Entry 8ZRY (electron microscopy, 2.23 A resolution); this record covers chains A and E of the 6 polymer chains in the assembly.

Chain A (and E):
Molecule: Enoyl-CoA hydratase, mitochondrial
Source organism: Homo sapiens
Notes: EC 4.2.1.17, 5.3.3.8; chain E of this document is another copy of the same molecule, construct and numbering; everything in this record applies to it too
Reference sequence: P30084 (ECHM_HUMAN); residues 28-290 here = UniProt positions 28-290
Chain sequence (263 residues; each row starts with the number of its first residue):
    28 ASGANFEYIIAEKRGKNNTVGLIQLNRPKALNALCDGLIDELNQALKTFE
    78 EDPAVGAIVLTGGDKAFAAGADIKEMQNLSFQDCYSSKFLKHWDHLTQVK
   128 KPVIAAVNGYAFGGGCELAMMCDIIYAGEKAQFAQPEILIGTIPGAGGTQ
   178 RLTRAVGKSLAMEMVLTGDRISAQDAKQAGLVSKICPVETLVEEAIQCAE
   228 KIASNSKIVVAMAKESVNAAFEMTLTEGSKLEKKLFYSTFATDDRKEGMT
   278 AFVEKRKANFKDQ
Not modelled in the structure: 28-30
UniProt features mapped onto this chain:
  - binding site (substrate): Ala98 to Lys101, Gly141
  - site: Glu164 (Important for catalytic activity)
  - modified residue: Thr46 (Phosphothreonine), Lys101 (N6-acetyllysine), Ser114 (Phosphoserine), Lys115 (N6-acetyllysine), Lys118 (N6-acetyllysine), Lys204 (N6-succinyllysine), Lys211 (N6-acetyllysine)
  - natural variant: Phe33 (F33S: In ECHS1D), Arg54 (R54H: In ECHS1D), Asn59 (N59S: In ECHS1D), Ile66 (I66T: In ECHS1D), Glu77 (E77Q: In ECHS1D), Gly90 (G90R: In ECHS1D; uncertain significance), Ala132 (A132T: In ECHS1D), Ala138 (A138V: In ECHS1D), Asp150 (D150G: In ECHS1D), Ala158 (A158D: In ECHS1D), Gln159 (Q159R: In ECHS1D), Gly195 (G195S: In ECHS1D), 3 further natural variant entries in UniProt
Residues lining bound ligands: crotonoyl-CoA (A1D88; S-[2-[3-[[(2R)-4-[[[(2R,3S,4R,5R)-5-(6-aminopurin-9-yl)-4-oxidanyl-3-phosphonooxy-oxolan-2-yl]methoxy-oxidanyl-phosphoryl]oxy-oxidanyl-phosphoryl]oxy-3,3-dimethyl-2-oxidanyl-butanoyl]amino]propanoylamino]ethyl] (E)-but-2-enethioate): Lys56, Ala57, Leu58, Ala60, Ala96, Gly97, Ala98, Asp99, Ile100, Lys101, Met103, Leu117, Trp120, Tyr137, Phe139, Gly140, Gly141, Glu144, Pro163, Glu164, Ile167, Gly172, Ala173, Arg197
From the paper describing this entry:
  - binding site for crotonoyl-CoA: Lys56, Ala96, Ala98, Ile100, Lys101, Leu117, Trp120, Gly141, Arg197, Phe263, Lys282
  - mutagenesis - K56A, A98G, I100A, K101A, L117A/W120A/F263A, K282A: abolished binding to crotonoyl-CoA
  - mutagenesis - K56A, A98G, L117A/W120A/F263A: decreased catalytic activity on crotonoyl-CoA
  - mutagenesis - K101A, K101Q, K282A, K282Q: increased catalytic activity on crotonoyl-CoA
  - disease-associated variants - N59S, A98T, Q159R (Kd 59.7uM): decreased binding to crotonoyl-CoA
  - disease-associated variants - Q104E, G195S: abolished binding to crotonoyl-CoA
  - disease-associated variants - N59S, V82L, A98T, Q104E, A138V, G155S, Q159R, G195S: decreased catalytic activity on crotonoyl-CoA
  - disease-associated variants - V82L, G155S: unchanged binding to crotonoyl-CoA

How chain A and chain E interact:
Residue-residue contacts (25; chain A residue first):
  Phe108(A) - Ile235(E)  hydrophobic
  Phe108(A) - Met239(E)  hydrophobic
  Phe108(A) - Ser265(E)
  Gln109(A) - Ala268(E)  hydrogen bond (side chain-backbone)
  Gln109(A) - Thr269(E)
  Gln109(A) - Asp270(E)
  Gln109(A) - Gln290(E)  hydrogen bond (side chain-backbone)
  Tyr112(A) - Ile235(E)  hydrophobic
  Tyr112(A) - Met239(E)
  Tyr112(A) - Glu242(E)  hydrogen bond
  Ser113(A) - Ile235(E)
  Lys115(A) - Lys127(E)
  Lys115(A) - Glu242(E)  salt bridge
  Lys127(A) - Lys115(E)
  Ile235(A) - Phe108(E)  hydrophobic
  Ile235(A) - Tyr112(E)  hydrophobic
  Ala238(A) - Tyr112(E)
  Met239(A) - Phe108(E)  hydrophobic
  Met239(A) - Tyr112(E)  hydrogen bond (backbone-side chain)
  Glu242(A) - Tyr112(E)  hydrogen bond
  Glu242(A) - Lys115(E)  salt bridge
  Ser265(A) - Phe108(E)
  Ala268(A) - Gln109(E)  hydrogen bond (backbone-side chain)
  Thr269(A) - Gln109(E)
  Gln290(A) - Gln109(E)  hydrogen bond (backbone-side chain)
Also at the interface, not in a pair above, chain A (15 interface residues in all): Asp270
Also at the interface, not in a pair above, chain E (15 interface residues in all): Ser113, Leu262

Summary:
The chain A/chain E interface involves 15 residues from each chain; the contacts include 7 hydrogen bonds and
2 salt bridges. Among the polar pairs are Lys115(A)-Glu242(E), Gln109(A)-Ala268(E) and Gln109(A)-Gln290(E).
From the paper: a binding site for crotonoyl-CoA at Lys56(A), Ala96(A) and Ala98(A) among others; K56A, A98G
and L117A/W120A/F263A of chain A, among others, reduce catalytic activity on crotonoyl-CoA; 16 substitutions
were tested in all.
Chain A and chain E are both Enoyl-CoA hydratase, mitochondrial (Homo sapiens); the structure, Structure of
human ECHS1 in complex with Crotonoyl-CoA, was determined by electron microscopy (same publication as 8ZRU,
8ZRV, 8ZRW and 8ZRX).
